PDB entry 3LKT | X-ray diffraction, 1.65 A resolution | chains P and Q of the 12 polymer chains in the assembly

[Chain P (and Q)]
Name: Protocatechuate 3,4-dioxygenase beta chain
From: Pseudomonas putida
Notes: EC 1.13.11.3; chain Q of this document is another copy of the same molecule, construct and numbering; everything in this record applies to it too
UniProtKB: P00437 (PCXB_PSEPU); residues 301-538 here correspond to UniProt positions 2-239 (UniProt number = residue number - 299)
Chain sequence (238 residues; row label = number of the first residue in the row):
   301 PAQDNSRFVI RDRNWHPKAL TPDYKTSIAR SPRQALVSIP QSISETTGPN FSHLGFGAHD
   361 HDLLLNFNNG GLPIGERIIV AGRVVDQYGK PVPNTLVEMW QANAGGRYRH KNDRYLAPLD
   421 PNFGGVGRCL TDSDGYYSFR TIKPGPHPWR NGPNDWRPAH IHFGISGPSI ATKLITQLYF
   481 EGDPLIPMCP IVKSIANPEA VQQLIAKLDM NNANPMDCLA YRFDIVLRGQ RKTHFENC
Differences from the reference sequence: engineered mutation H447 (Tyr148 in P00437)
Ion coordination: Fe ion: Y408, H460, H462 (together with beta-mercaptoethanol)

[Chain P / chain Q interface]
Residue-residue contacts (14; chain P residue first):
  I310(P) - P453(Q)  hydrophobic
  I310(P) - N454(Q)
  N314(P) - D323(Q)  hydrogen bond
  R333(P) - I328(Q)
  A335(P) - K325(Q)
  A335(P) - I328(Q)  hydrophobic
  L336(P) - K325(Q)  hydrogen bond (backbone-side chain)
  S338(P) - K325(Q)  hydrogen bond
  S338(P) - R450(Q)  hydrogen bond (backbone-side chain)
  S338(P) - N451(Q)  hydrogen bond (side chain-backbone)
  S338(P) - G452(Q)
  S338(P) - P453(Q)
  I339(P) - R450(Q)
  P340(P) - R450(Q)

[Overview]
The chain P/chain Q interface involves 8 residues from each chain, with 5 hydrogen bonds. Polar contacts
include N314(P)-D323(Q), L336(P)-K325(Q) and S338(P)-K325(Q). Y408(P), H460(P) and H462(P) form the Fe ion
site.
Both chains are Protocatechuate 3,4-dioxygenase beta chain (Pseudomonas putida). Entry 3LKT (Tyrosine 447 of
Protocatechuate 3,4-Dioxygenase Controls Efficient Progress Through Catalysis) was determined by X-ray
diffraction.
